PDB entry 7CRP | electron microscopy, 3.20 A resolution | chains E and K of the 11 polymer chains in the assembly

[Chain E]
Name: Histone H3
Source organism: Xenopus laevis
UniProtKB: Q92133 (Q92133_XENLA); residues 1-135 here correspond to UniProt positions 2-136 (UniProt number = residue number + 1)
Chain sequence (135 residues; row label = number of the first residue in the row):
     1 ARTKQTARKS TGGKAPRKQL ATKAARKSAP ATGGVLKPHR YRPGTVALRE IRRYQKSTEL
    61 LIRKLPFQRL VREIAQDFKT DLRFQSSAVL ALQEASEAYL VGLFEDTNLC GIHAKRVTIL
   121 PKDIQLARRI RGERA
Disordered / not traced: 1-36, 135
Construct notes: engineered mutation Leu36 (Lys37 in Q92133), Leu90 (Met91 in Q92133), Leu120 (Met121 in Q92133)
Modified residues: Leu36 (norleucine; NLE); Leu90 (norleucine; NLE); Leu120 (norleucine; NLE)
What the authors report for this chain:
  - mutagenesis - Y41A, R49A, R52A: decreased catalytic activity

[Chain K]
Molecule: 187-nt DNA strand
Source organism: Xenopus laevis
Sequence (187 nucleotides; each row starts with the number of its first residue):
     1 ATCGCGACAC CGGCACTGGA ACAGGATGTA TATATCTGAC ACGTGCCTGG AGACTAGGGA
    61 GTAATCCCCT TGGCGGTTAA AACGCGGGGG ACAGCGCGTA CGTGCGTTTA AGCGGTGCTA
   121 GAGCTGTCTA CGACCAATTG AGCGGCCTCG GCACCGGGAT TCTCCAGGGG ATCGGGCATC
   181 ACCCGAT
Disordered / not traced: 1-9, 178-187

[How chain E and chain K interact]
Residue-residue contacts (13):
  Arg40(E) with DT103(K), hydrogen bond to the base
  Tyr41(E) with DG104(K), phosphate contact
  Arg42(E) with DT103(K), phosphate contact
  Pro43(E) with DT103(K), phosphate contact
  Gly44(E) with DT103(K), hydrogen bond to the phosphate
  Thr45(E) with DT103(K), phosphate contact
  Val46(E) with DT103(K), phosphate contact
  Ala47(E) with DT103(K), phosphate contact
  Arg49(E) with DG28(K), sugar contact
  Lys64(E) with DG112(K), phosphate contact
  Leu65(E) with DG112(K), phosphate contact
  Pro66(E) with DA111(K), phosphate contact
  Arg69(E) with DA111(K), salt bridge to the phosphate
Interface residues without a listed pair, chain E (16 interface residues in all): Pro38, Arg63, Arg83
Interface residues without a listed pair, chain K (11 interface residues in all): DT27, DT29, DG102, DC105, DA120, DG121

[Overview]
The interface between chain E and chain K involves 16 residues on one side and 11 on the other, with 2
hydrogen bonds and 1 salt bridge. Polar contacts include Arg40(E)-DT103(K), Gly44(E)-DT103(K) and
Arg69(E)-DA111(K). From the paper: Y41A, R49A and R52A of chain E reduce catalytic activity.
Here chain E is Histone H3 and chain K is a 187-nt DNA strand, both from Xenopus laevis. Entry 7CRP (NSD3
bearing E1181K/T1232A dual mutation in complex with 187-bp NCP (1:1 binding mode)) was determined by electron
microscopy, deposited together with 7CRO, 7CRQ and 7CRR.
